Entry 8TUX (electron microscopy, 3.90 A resolution); this record covers chains Q2 and S2 of the 181 polymer chains in the assembly.

[Chain Q2 (and S2)]
Name: Capsid protein
From: Pseudomonas phage PP7
Notes: chain S2 of this document is another copy of the same molecule, construct and numbering; everything in this record applies to it too
UniProt: P03630 (CAPSD_BPPP7); residues 1-127 here correspond to UniProt positions 2-128 (UniProt number = residue number + 1)
Amino-acid sequence (127 residues; numbered 1 to 127; the number before each row is that of its first residue):
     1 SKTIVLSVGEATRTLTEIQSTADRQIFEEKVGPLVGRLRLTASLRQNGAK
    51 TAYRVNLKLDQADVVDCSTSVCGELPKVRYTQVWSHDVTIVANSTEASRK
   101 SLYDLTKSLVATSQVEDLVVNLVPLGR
Curated features (UniProtKB/Swiss-Prot):
  - binding site (RNA): Arg39, Arg45, Ala52, Arg54, Lys58, Asp60, Val83, Ser85, Thr89

[Interface between chain Q2 and chain S2]
Residue-residue contacts (55; chain Q2 residue first):
  Lys2(Q2) - Gly126(S2)
  Leu6(Q2) - Leu105(S2)  hydrophobic
  Ser7(Q2) - Ser108(S2)
  Arg13(Q2) - Leu105(S2)
  Gln25(Q2) - Leu125(S2)
  Phe27(Q2) - Leu125(S2)
  Leu38(Q2) - Leu105(S2)  hydrophobic
  Leu59(Q2) - Leu102(S2)  hydrophobic
  Gln61(Q2) - Leu102(S2)
  Tyr80(Q2) - Asn93(S2)
  Tyr80(Q2) - Thr95(S2)  hydrogen bond
  Gln82(Q2) - Thr89(S2)
  Gln82(Q2) - Ile90(S2)
  Val83(Q2) - Asp87(S2)
  Val83(Q2) - Thr89(S2)  hydrogen bond (backbone-side chain)
  Trp84(Q2) - Asp87(S2)
  Trp84(Q2) - Leu102(S2)  hydrophobic
  Ser85(Q2) - Asp87(S2)
  His86(Q2) - His86(S2)  hydrogen bond
  Asp87(Q2) - Val83(S2)
  Asp87(Q2) - Trp84(S2)
  Asp87(Q2) - Ser85(S2)
  Val88(Q2) - Trp84(S2)  hydrophobic
  Thr89(Q2) - Gln82(S2)
  Thr89(Q2) - Val83(S2)  hydrogen bond (side chain-backbone)
  Ile90(Q2) - Gln82(S2)
  Asn93(Q2) - Tyr80(S2)
  Thr95(Q2) - Tyr80(S2)  hydrogen bond
  Glu96(Q2) - Val120(S2)
  Arg99(Q2) - Val119(S2)
  Arg99(Q2) - Val120(S2)
  Lys100(Q2) - Glu116(S2)
  Leu102(Q2) - Leu59(S2)  hydrophobic
  Leu102(Q2) - Gln61(S2)
  Tyr103(Q2) - Val110(S2)  hydrogen bond (side chain-backbone)
  Tyr103(Q2) - Ala111(S2)
  Tyr103(Q2) - Thr112(S2)  hydrogen bond (side chain-backbone)
  Tyr103(Q2) - Glu116(S2)
  Leu105(Q2) - Leu6(S2)  hydrophobic
  Leu105(Q2) - Arg13(S2)
  Lys107(Q2) - Val110(S2)
  Ser108(Q2) - Ser7(S2)  hydrogen bond (side chain-backbone)
  Val110(Q2) - Tyr103(S2)  hydrogen bond (backbone-side chain)
  Val110(Q2) - Lys107(S2)
  Ala111(Q2) - Lys107(S2)
  Thr112(Q2) - Tyr103(S2)  hydrogen bond (backbone-side chain)
  Glu116(Q2) - Lys100(S2)
  Glu116(Q2) - Tyr103(S2)
  Val119(Q2) - Arg99(S2)
  Val120(Q2) - Glu96(S2)
  Val120(Q2) - Arg99(S2)
  Leu125(Q2) - Ile4(S2)  hydrophobic
  Leu125(Q2) - Phe27(S2)
  Gly126(Q2) - Lys2(S2)
  Arg127(Q2) - Thr3(S2)
Also at the interface, not in a pair above, chain Q2 (49 interface residues in all): Thr3, Ile4, Val8, Asp63, Thr81, Val91, Ser94, Ser98, Asp104, Leu109, Pro124
Also at the interface, not in a pair above, chain S2 (49 interface residues in all): Val8, Gln25, Leu38, Thr81, Val88, Val91, Ser94, Ser98, Asp104, Leu109, Gln114, Pro124, Arg127

[Summary]
Chain Q2 and chain S2 each contribute 49 residues to their interface; the contacts include 10 hydrogen bonds.
Polar contacts include Tyr80(Q2)-Thr95(S2), Val83(Q2)-Thr89(S2) and His86(Q2)-His86(S2). UniProt lists 9
RNA-binding residues on chain Q2.
Chain Q2 and chain S2 are both Capsid protein (Pseudomonas phage PP7); the structure, Capsid of mature PP7
virion with 3'end region of PP7 genomic RNA, was determined by electron microscopy together with 8TUM and 8TUW
from the same study.
